PDB entry 8QF7 | X-ray diffraction, 1.23 A resolution | chain AAA

# Chain AAA
Name: Carbonic anhydrase 2
Source organism: Homo sapiens
Notes: EC 4.2.1.1
UniProtKB: P00918 (CAH2_HUMAN); the author numbering skips numbers that UniProt does not, so the offset changes along the chain: 1-125 = UniProt 1-125; 127-261 = UniProt 126-260
Sequence (260 residues; numbered 1 to 261; 1 number in that range is skipped by the numbering (no residue carries it; nothing is unmodelled there); the number before each row is that of its first residue):
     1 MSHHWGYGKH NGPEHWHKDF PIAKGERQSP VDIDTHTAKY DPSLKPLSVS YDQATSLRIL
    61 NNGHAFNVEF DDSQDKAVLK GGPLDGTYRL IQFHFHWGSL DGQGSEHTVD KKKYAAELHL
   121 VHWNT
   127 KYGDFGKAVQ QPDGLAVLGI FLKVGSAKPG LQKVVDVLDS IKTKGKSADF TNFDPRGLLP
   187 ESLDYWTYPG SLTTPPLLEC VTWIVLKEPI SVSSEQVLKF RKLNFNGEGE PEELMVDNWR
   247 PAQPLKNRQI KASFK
Unresolved in the structure: 1-2
Curated features (UniProtKB/Swiss-Prot):
  - active site: H64 (Proton donor/acceptor)
  - binding site (Zn(2+)): H94, H96, H119
  - binding site (substrate): T199, T200
  - site: Y7 (Fine-tunes the proton-transfer properties of H-64), N62 (Fine-tunes the proton-transfer properties of H-64), N67 (Fine-tunes the proton-transfer properties of H-64), Q92 (Involved in the binding of some activators, including histamine and L-histidine)
  - modified residue: S2 (N-acetylserine), S166 (Phosphoserine), S173 (Phosphoserine)
Bound ions: Zn2+: H94, H96, H119 (together with UIE)
Ligand contacts: UIE (2-[[3-[[phenylsulfonyl-[(4-sulfamoylphenyl)methyl]amino]methyl]phenyl]amino]ethanoic acid): W5, N62, H64, A65, N67, Q92, H94, H96, E106, H119, V121, F131, G132, V135, V143, S197, L198, T199, T200, P201, P202, W209

# Summary
Ligands of chain AAA: compound UIE. The Zn2+ site is built by H94, H96 and H119. From UniProt: active-site
residue H64, 3 Zn2+-binding residues and substrate-binding residues T199 and T200.
Chain AAA is Carbonic anhydrase 2 (Homo sapiens); the structure, Human Carbonic Anhydrase II in complex with
(3-((N-(4-sulfamoylbenzyl)phenylsulfonamido)methyl)phenyl)glycine, was determined by X-ray diffraction (same
publication as 8QUF, 8QF9 and 8QFK).
